PDB entry 6SH8 | electron microscopy, 3.14 A resolution | chains B and U of the 39 polymer chains in the assembly

[Chain B]
Molecule: CRISPR-associated protein, Cmr5 family
From: Sulfolobus islandicus REY15A
Reference sequence: F0NDX5 (F0NDX5_SULIR); residues 1-155 here = UniProt positions 1-155
Chain sequence (155 residues; numbered 1 to 155; the number before each row is that of its first residue):
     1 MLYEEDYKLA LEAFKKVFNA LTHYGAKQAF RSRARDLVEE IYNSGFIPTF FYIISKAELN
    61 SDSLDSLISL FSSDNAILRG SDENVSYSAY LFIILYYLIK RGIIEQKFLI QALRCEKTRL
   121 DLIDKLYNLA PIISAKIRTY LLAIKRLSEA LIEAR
Disordered / not traced: 1, 153-155

[Chain U]
Molecule: Cognate target RNA
Sequence (46 nucleotides; row label = number of the first residue in the row):
     1 UGUUAAGUCU GGUUUCCCUC CAGGGUAUCU AAGCUUUGAA AAAAAA
Disordered / not traced: 1, 30-35, 40-46

[Interface between chain B and chain U]
Contacting residue pairs - 21 pairs, chain B then chain U:
  Tyr24(B) - A27(U)  phosphate contact
  Gly25(B) - U26(U)  phosphate contact
  Gly25(B) - A27(U)  phosphate contact
  Ala26(B) - U26(U)  phosphate contact
  Ala26(B) - A27(U)  hydrogen bond to the phosphate
  Gln28(B) - A27(U)  hydrogen bond to the phosphate
  Gln28(B) - U28(U)  hydrogen bond to the phosphate
  Gln28(B) - C29(U)  base contact
  Ala29(B) - A27(U)  hydrogen bond to the phosphate
  Arg31(B) - U28(U)  salt bridge to the phosphate
  Arg31(B) - C29(U)  salt bridge to the phosphate
  Ser32(B) - U28(U)  hydrogen bond to the base
  Ser32(B) - C29(U)  hydrogen bond to the base
  Arg35(B) - C29(U)  hydrogen bond to the base
  Asp36(B) - C29(U)  base contact
  Lys56(B) - G24(U)  salt bridge to the phosphate
  Lys56(B) - G25(U)  phosphate contact
  Ser81(B) - U26(U)  phosphate contact
  Asp82(B) - G25(U)  sugar contact
  Glu83(B) - U26(U)  phosphate contact
  Glu149(B) - C29(U)  phosphate contact
Other interface residues (no listed pair), chain B (16 interface residues in all): Lys27, Lys145

[Overview]
Chain B and chain U form an interface of 16 and 6 residues respectively, with 7 hydrogen bonds and 3 salt
bridges. Polar pairs include Ser32(B)-U28(U), Ser32(B)-C29(U) and Arg35(B)-C29(U).
Chain B is CRISPR-associated protein, Cmr5 family (Sulfolobus islandicus REY15A) and chain U is Cognate target
RNA; the structure, Cryo-EM structure of the Type III-B Cmr-beta bound to cognate target RNA and AMPPnP, state
2 ..., was determined by electron microscopy together with 6S6B, 6S8B, 6S8E, 6S91, 6SHB and 6SIC from the same
study.
